1VWJ - chains B and M of the 4 polymer chains in the assembly; structure by X-ray diffraction, 1.45 A resolution.

[Chain B]
Protein: Streptavidin
From: Streptomyces avidinii
UniProtKB: P22629 (SAV_STRAV); residues 13-135 here correspond to UniProt positions 37-159 (UniProt number = residue number + 24)
Chain sequence (123 residues; row label = number of the first residue in the row):
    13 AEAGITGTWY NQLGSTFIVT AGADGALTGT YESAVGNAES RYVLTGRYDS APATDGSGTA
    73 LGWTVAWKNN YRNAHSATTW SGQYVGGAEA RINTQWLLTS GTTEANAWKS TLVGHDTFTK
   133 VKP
Swiss-Prot annotation at these positions:
  - motif: R59 to D61 (Cell attachment site)
  - binding site (biotin): Y43, Y54, W92, W108, W120

[Chain M]
Protein: Peptide ligand containing hpq
From: Bothrops insularis
Chain sequence (9 residues; row label = number of the first residue in the row):
     3 HPQGPP
     1 C
     9 KX
Modified positions: NH2 (amino group) at position 10
Glycans and other covalent adducts: pentanoic acid (LEA) linked to C1

[How chain B and chain M interact]
Contacting residue pairs - 17 pairs, chain B then chain M:
  L25(B) - Q5(M)
  S45(B) - P4(M)  hydrogen bond (side chain-backbone)
  S45(B) - G6(M)
  A46(B) - G6(M)
  A46(B) - P7(M)  hydrophobic
  A46(B) - P8(M)
  V47(B) - P8(M)  hydrophobic
  Y54(B) - P4(M)
  W79(B) - H3(M)
  W79(B) - P4(M)  hydrophobic
  W79(B) - Q5(M)
  A86(B) - H3(M)
  S88(B) - H3(M)  hydrogen bond
  T90(B) - Q5(M)  hydrogen bond
  W108(B) - Q5(M)
  L110(B) - H3(M)
  L110(B) - Q5(M)
Also at the interface, not in a pair above, chain B (13 interface residues in all): S27, W92

[Summary]
13 residues of chain B and 6 residues of chain M are in contact; the contacts include 3 hydrogen bonds. Polar
contacts include S45(B)-P4(M), S88(B)-H3(M) and T90(B)-Q5(M). From UniProt: 5 biotin-binding residues on chain
B.
Chain B is Streptavidin (Streptomyces avidinii) and chain M is Peptide ligand containing hpq (Bothrops
insularis); the structure, Streptavidin-cyclo-[5-S-valeramide-hpqgppc]k-NH2, ph 2.5, I222 complex, was
determined by X-ray diffraction, deposited together with 1VWA, 1VWB, 1VWC, 1VWD, 1VWE, 1VWF and 11 further
entries.
